Entry 6AZK (X-ray diffraction, 2.48 A resolution); this record covers chains A and B of the 3 polymer chains in the assembly.

== Chain A ==
Protein: cetuximab Fab light chain
From: Mus musculus
Reference sequence: P01834 (IGKC_HUMAN); residues 108-213 here correspond to UniProt positions 1-106 (UniProt number = residue number - 107)
Chain sequence (213 residues; each row starts with the number of its first residue):
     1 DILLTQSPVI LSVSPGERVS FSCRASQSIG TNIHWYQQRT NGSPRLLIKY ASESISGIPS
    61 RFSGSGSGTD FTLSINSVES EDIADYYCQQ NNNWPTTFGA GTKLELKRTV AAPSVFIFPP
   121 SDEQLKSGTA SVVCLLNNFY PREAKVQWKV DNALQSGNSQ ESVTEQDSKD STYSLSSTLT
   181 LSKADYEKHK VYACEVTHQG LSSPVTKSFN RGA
Not modelled in the structure: 213
Cystine bridges: Cys23-Cys88, Cys134-Cys194
Differences from the reference sequence: conflict Ala213 (Glu106 in P01834)

== Chain B ==
Protein: cetuximab Fab heavy chain
From: Mus musculus
Reference sequence: S6B291 (S6B291_HUMAN); residues 108-221 here correspond to UniProt positions 125-238 (UniProt number = residue number + 17)
Chain sequence (221 residues; each row starts with the number of its first residue):
     1 QVQLKQSGPG LVQPSQSLSI TCTVSGFSLT NYGVHWVRQS PGKGLEWLGV IWSGGNTDYN
    61 TPFTSRLSIN KDNSKSQVFF KMNSLQSNDT AIYYCARALT YYDYEFAYWG QGTLVTVSAA
   121 STKGPSVFPL APSSKSTSGG TAALGCLVKD YFPEPVTVSW NSGALTSGVH TFPAVLQSSG
   181 LYSLSSVVTV PSSSLGTQTY ICNVNHKPSN TKVDKRVEPK S
Not modelled in the structure: 220-221
Cystine bridges: Cys22-Cys95, Cys146-Cys202
Differences from the reference sequence: conflict Ala119 (Ser136 in S6B291)

== How chain A and chain B interact ==
Residue-residue contacts - 70 pairs, chain A then chain B:
  His34(A) - Glu105(B)
  Tyr36(A) - Glu105(B)
  Tyr36(A) - Phe106(B)  hydrogen bond (side chain-backbone)
  Tyr36(A) - Trp109(B)  hydrophobic
  Gln38(A) - Gln39(B)  hydrogen bond
  Gln38(A) - Tyr94(B)  hydrogen bond
  Ser43(A) - Tyr94(B)
  Ser43(A) - Trp109(B)
  Ser43(A) - Gly110(B)  hydrogen bond (side chain-backbone)
  Ser43(A) - Gln111(B)  hydrogen bond (side chain-backbone)
  Pro44(A) - Tyr94(B)
  Pro44(A) - Trp109(B)  hydrogen bond (backbone-side chain)
  Leu46(A) - Phe106(B)
  Leu46(A) - Ala107(B)  hydrophobic
  Lys49(A) - Leu99(B)
  Tyr50(A) - Asp103(B)  hydrogen bond
  Tyr50(A) - Glu105(B)
  Tyr87(A) - Gln39(B)
  Tyr87(A) - Leu45(B)  hydrophobic
  Gln89(A) - Tyr104(B)  hydrogen bond (side chain-backbone)
  Gln89(A) - Phe106(B)
  Asn91(A) - Tyr104(B)
  Trp94(A) - Trp47(B)
  Trp94(A) - Tyr59(B)
  Trp94(A) - Thr61(B)
  Pro95(A) - Trp47(B)  hydrophobic
  Pro95(A) - Asn60(B)
  Thr96(A) - Trp47(B)
  Phe98(A) - Leu45(B)  hydrophobic
  Phe116(A) - Lys135(B)
  Phe116(A) - Ser136(B)
  Phe116(A) - Thr137(B)
  Phe116(A) - Ala143(B)  hydrophobic
  Ile117(A) - Lys135(B)  hydrogen bond (backbone-backbone)
  Phe118(A) - Leu130(B)
  Phe118(A) - Ala131(B)
  Phe118(A) - Ser136(B)
  Phe118(A) - Ala143(B)
  Ser121(A) - Phe128(B)
  Ser121(A) - Pro129(B)
  Glu123(A) - Val127(B)
  Glu123(A) - Phe128(B)
  Glu123(A) - Pro129(B)
  Glu123(A) - Lys215(B)  salt bridge
  Gln124(A) - Phe128(B)
  Gln124(A) - Leu147(B)
  Gln124(A) - Lys149(B)
  Ser131(A) - Leu147(B)
  Ser131(A) - Lys149(B)
  Val133(A) - Leu130(B)  hydrophobic
  Leu135(A) - Phe172(B)  hydrophobic
  Asn137(A) - His170(B)
  Asn137(A) - Thr189(B)
  Asn138(A) - His170(B)  hydrogen bond
  Gln160(A) - Val175(B)
  Gln160(A) - Leu176(B)  hydrogen bond (side chain-backbone)
  Gln160(A) - Gln177(B)
  Glu161(A) - Val175(B)
  Ser162(A) - Phe172(B)
  Ser162(A) - Pro173(B)  hydrogen bond (side chain-backbone)
  Ser162(A) - Val175(B)
  Val163(A) - Pro173(B)
  Thr164(A) - Phe172(B)
  Asp167(A) - His170(B)
  Ser174(A) - His170(B)  hydrogen bond
  Ser174(A) - Phe172(B)
  Leu175(A) - Phe172(B)
  Ser176(A) - Phe172(B)
  Ser208(A) - Lys135(B)  hydrogen bond (backbone-side chain)
  Phe209(A) - Lys135(B)
Other interface residues (no listed pair), chain A (42 interface residues in all): Gly42, Ile55, Ser127, Thr129, Lys207
Other interface residues (no listed pair), chain B (43 interface residues in all): Val37, Glu46, Gly112, Ser134, Ser138, Leu144, Ser185, Val187

== In short ==
The interface between chain A and chain B involves 42 residues on one side and 43 on the other, with 14
hydrogen bonds and 1 salt bridge. Among the polar pairs are Glu123(A)-Lys215(B), Tyr36(A)-Phe106(B) and
Gln38(A)-Gln39(B).
Chain A is cetuximab Fab light chain and chain B is cetuximab Fab heavy chain, both from Mus musculus; the
structure, Structure of cetuximab with aminoheptanoic acid-linked N-(3-hydroxypropyl)-L-arginine meditope
variant, was determined by X-ray diffraction together with 6AU5, 6AXP, 6AYN and 6AZL from the same study.
